4WYM - chains E and F of the 12 polymer chains in the assembly; structure by X-ray diffraction, 2.60 A resolution.

Chain E (and F):
Protein: Capsid protein p24
Source organism: Human immunodeficiency virus type 1 group M subtype B
Notes: chain F of this document is another copy of the same molecule, construct and numbering; everything in this record applies to it too
Reference sequence: P12497 (POL_HV1N5); residues 1-231 here correspond to UniProt positions 133-363 (UniProt number = residue number + 132)
Chain sequence (231 residues; numbered 1 to 231; the number before each row is that of its first residue):
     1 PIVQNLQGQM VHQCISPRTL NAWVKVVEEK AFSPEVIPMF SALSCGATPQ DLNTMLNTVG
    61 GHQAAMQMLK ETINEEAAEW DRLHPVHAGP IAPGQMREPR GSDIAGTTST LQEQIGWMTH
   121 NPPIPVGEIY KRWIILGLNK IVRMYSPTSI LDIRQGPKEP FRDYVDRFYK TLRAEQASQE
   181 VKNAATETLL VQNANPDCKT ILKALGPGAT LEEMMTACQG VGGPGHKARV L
Disordered / not traced: 86-90, 221-231 (chain F: 221-231)
Construct notes: engineered mutation Cys14 (Ala146 in P12497), Cys45 (Glu177 in P12497), Ala184 (Trp316 in P12497), Ala185 (Met317 in P12497)
Swiss-Prot annotation at these positions:
  - region: Asn57 to Gln95 (Interaction with human PPIA/CYPA and NUP153)
  - site: Gly89, Pro90 (Cis/trans isomerization of proline peptide bond), Leu231 (Cleavage)
  - modified residue: Ser16 (Phosphoserine)

Interface between chain E and chain F:
Contacting residue pairs - 45 pairs, chain E then chain F:
  Gln4(E) - Val11(F)
  Leu6(E) - Asn5(F)
  Leu6(E) - Leu6(F)
  Leu6(E) - Gln7(F)
  Arg18(E) - Pro17(F)
  Arg18(E) - Arg18(F)
  Thr19(E) - Pro17(F)
  Glu29(E) - Lys25(F)  salt bridge
  Lys30(E) - Glu28(F)  salt bridge
  Glu35(E) - Asn57(F)
  Glu35(E) - Thr58(F)
  Glu35(E) - Val59(F)
  Glu35(E) - Gly60(F)
  Pro38(E) - Asn57(F)
  Met39(E) - Val24(F)  hydrophobic
  Met39(E) - Thr58(F)
  Ala42(E) - Leu20(F)  hydrophobic
  Ala42(E) - Thr54(F)
  Leu43(E) - Leu20(F)  hydrophobic
  Cys45(E) - Cys14(F)  disulfide
  Arg162(E) - Met144(F)
  Arg162(E) - Tyr145(F)
  Val165(E) - Ala64(F)  hydrophobic
  Asp166(E) - His62(F)
  Asp166(E) - Gln63(F)  hydrogen bond (side chain-backbone)
  Asp166(E) - Ala64(F)  hydrogen bond (side chain-backbone)
  Tyr169(E) - Gln63(F)
  Tyr169(E) - Gln67(F)
  Lys170(E) - Gln63(F)
  Arg173(E) - Asn57(F)  hydrogen bond (side chain-backbone)
  Arg173(E) - Val59(F)  hydrogen bond (side chain-backbone)
  Arg173(E) - Gly60(F)
  Arg173(E) - Gln63(F)
  Thr210(E) - Glu71(F)
  Leu211(E) - Ala64(F)
  Leu211(E) - Gln67(F)
  Leu211(E) - Met68(F)  hydrophobic
  Leu211(E) - Glu71(F)  hydrogen bond (backbone-side chain)
  Glu212(E) - Met68(F)
  Glu212(E) - Lys140(F)
  Glu212(E) - Met144(F)
  Met215(E) - Met68(F)  hydrophobic
  Met215(E) - Met144(F)  hydrophobic
  Thr216(E) - Met144(F)
  Gln219(E) - Met144(F)
Other interface residues (no listed pair), chain E (27 interface residues in all): Asn5, Ala22, Gly46
Other interface residues (no listed pair), chain F (27 interface residues in all): Gln9, Ala65
Inter-chain disulfides: Cys45(E)-Cys14(F)

Overview:
The chain E/chain F interface involves 27 residues from each chain, with 1 disulfide bond, 5 hydrogen bonds
and 2 salt bridges. Polar pairs include Glu29(E)-Lys25(F), Lys30(E)-Glu28(F) and Asp166(E)-Gln63(F).
Chain E and chain F are both Capsid protein p24 (Human immunodeficiency virus type 1 group M subtype B); the
structure, Structural basis of HIV-1 capsid recognition by CPSF6, was determined by X-ray diffraction (same
publication as 4QNB).
